1ZEI - chains C and D of the 6 polymer chains in the assembly; structure by X-ray diffraction, 1.90 A resolution.

# Chain C (and D)
Protein: Insulin
Source organism: Sus scrofa
Notes: chain D of this document is another copy of the same molecule, construct and numbering; everything in this record applies to it too
Reference sequence: P01315 (INS_PIG); the construct has insertions or renumbered stretches relative to UniProt, so the offset changes along the chain: 1-30 = UniProt 1-30; 33-53 = UniProt 31-51
Amino-acid sequence (53 residues; each row starts with the number of its first residue):
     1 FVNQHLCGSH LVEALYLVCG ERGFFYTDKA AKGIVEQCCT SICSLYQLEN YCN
Construct notes: engineered mutation Asp28 (Pro in P01315); insertion (31-32)
Disulfide bonds: Cys7-Cys39, Cys19-Cys52, Cys38-Cys43
Ion coordination: Zn2+: His10 (together with chloride ion) (shared with 1 residue of chain A; 1 residue of chain E)
Residues lining bound ligands:
  - m-cresol (CRS), molecule 1: Val2, His5, Leu6
  - m-cresol (CRS), molecule 2: Cys7, His10, Leu11, Ala14, Cys38, Ser41, Ile42, Cys43, Leu48

# Chain C / chain D interface
Contacting residue pairs (30; chain C residue first):
  His5(C) with Tyr16(D), hydrogen bond (backbone-side chain)
  Gly8(C) with Tyr16(D)
  Ser9(C) with Glu13(D), hydrogen bond; Tyr16(D)
  Val12(C) with Val12(D); Glu13(D); Tyr16(D), hydrophobic
  Glu13(C) with Glu13(D)
  Tyr16(C) with His5(D), hydrogen bond (side chain-backbone); Gly8(D); Ser9(D); Val12(D), hydrophobic; Tyr26(D), hydrophobic
  Glu21(C) with Asp28(D)
  Arg22(C) with Asp28(D)
  Gly23(C) with Tyr26(D)
  Phe24(C) with Phe25(D); Tyr26(D), hydrogen bond (backbone-backbone); Thr27(D)
  Phe25(C) with Phe24(D)
  Tyr26(C) with Tyr16(D), hydrophobic; Gly23(D); Phe24(D), hydrogen bond (backbone-backbone)
  Thr27(C) with Arg22(D); Gly23(D); Phe24(D), hydrogen bond (backbone-backbone); Asn53(D)
  Asp28(C) with Glu21(D); Arg22(D)
  Asn53(C) with Thr27(D)
Interface residues without a listed pair, chain C (18 interface residues in all): Gln4, Leu17, Lys32
Interface residues without a listed pair, chain D (17 interface residues in all): Gln4, Leu17

# In short
Chain C and chain D form an interface of 18 and 17 residues respectively, with 6 hydrogen bonds. Polar pairs
include His5(C)-Tyr16(D), Ser9(C)-Glu13(D) and Phe24(C)-Tyr26(D). Bound to chain C: m-cresol.
Both chains are Insulin (Sus scrofa). Entry 1ZEI (Cross-linked B28 asp insulin) was determined by X-ray
diffraction together with 1ZEH and 1ZEG from the same study.
